PDB entry 7Y8T | electron microscopy, 2.90 A resolution | chains B and A of the 3 polymer chains in the assembly

# Chain B
Protein: CHAT domain protein
From: Candidatus Scalindua brodae
UniProtKB: A0A0B0EKL4 (A0A0B0EKL4_9BACT); numbering as in UniProt (aligned over 1-716)
Amino-acid sequence (716 residues; row label = number of the first residue in the row):
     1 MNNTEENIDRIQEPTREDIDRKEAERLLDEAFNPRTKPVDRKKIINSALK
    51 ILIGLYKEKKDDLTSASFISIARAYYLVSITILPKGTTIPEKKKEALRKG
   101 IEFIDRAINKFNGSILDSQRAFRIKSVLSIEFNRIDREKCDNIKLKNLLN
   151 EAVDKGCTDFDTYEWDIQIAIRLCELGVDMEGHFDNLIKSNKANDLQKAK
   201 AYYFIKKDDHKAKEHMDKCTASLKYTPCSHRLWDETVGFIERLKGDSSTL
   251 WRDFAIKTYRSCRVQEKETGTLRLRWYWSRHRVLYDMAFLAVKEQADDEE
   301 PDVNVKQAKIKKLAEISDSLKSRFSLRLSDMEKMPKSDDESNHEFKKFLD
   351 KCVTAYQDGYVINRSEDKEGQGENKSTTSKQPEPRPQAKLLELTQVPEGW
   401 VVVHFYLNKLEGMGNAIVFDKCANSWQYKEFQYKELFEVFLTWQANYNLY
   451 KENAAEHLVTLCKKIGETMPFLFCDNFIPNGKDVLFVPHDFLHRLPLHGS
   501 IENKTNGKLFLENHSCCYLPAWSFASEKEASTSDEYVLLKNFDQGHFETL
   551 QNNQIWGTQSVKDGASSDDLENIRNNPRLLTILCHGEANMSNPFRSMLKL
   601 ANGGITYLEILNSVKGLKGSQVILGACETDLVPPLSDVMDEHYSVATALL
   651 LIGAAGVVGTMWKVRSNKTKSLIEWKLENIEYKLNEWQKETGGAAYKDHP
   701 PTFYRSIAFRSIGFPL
Unresolved in the structure: 1-13, 365-387

# Chain A
Protein: RAMP superfamily protein
From: Candidatus Scalindua brodae
UniProtKB: A0A0B0EGF3 (A0A0B0EGF3_9BACT); residues 6-1722 here correspond to UniProt positions 1-1717 (UniProt number = residue number - 5)
Amino-acid sequence (1722 residues; row label = number of the first residue in the row):
     1 MKSNDMNITVELTFFEPYRLVEWFDWDARKKSHSAMRGQAFAQWTWKGKG
    51 RTAGKSFITGTLVRSAVIKAVEELLSLNNGKWEGVPCCNGSFQTDESKGK
   101 KPSFLRKRHTLQWQANNKNICDKEEACPFCILLGRFDNAGKVHERNKDYD
   151 IHFSNFDLDHKQEKNDLRLVDIASGRILNRVDFDTGKAKDYFRTWEADYE
   201 TYGTYTGRITLRNEHAKKLLLASLGFVDKLCGALCRIEVIKKSESPLPSD
   251 TKEQSYTKDDTVEVLSEDHNDELRKQAEVIVEAFKQNDKLEKIRILADAI
   301 RTLRLHGEGVIEKDELPDGKEERDKGHHLWDIKVQGTALRTKLKELWQSN
   351 KDIGWRKFTEMLGSNLYLIYKKETGGVSTRFRILGDTEYYSKAHDSEGSD
   401 LFIPVTPPEGIETKEWIIVGRLKAATPFYFGVQQPSDSIPGKEKKSEDSL
   451 VINEHTSFNILLDKENRYRIPRSALRGALRRDLRTAFGSGCNVSLGGQIL
   501 CNCKVCIEMRRITLKDSVSDFSEPPEIRYRIAKNPGTATVEDGSLFDIEV
   551 GPEGLTFPFVLRYRGHKFPEQLSSVIRYWEENDGKNGMAWLGGLDSTGKG
   601 RFALKDIKIFEWDLNQKINEYIKERGMRGKEKELLEMGESSLPDGLIPYK
   651 FFEERECLFPYKENLKPQWSEVQYTIEVGSPLLTADTISALTEPGNRDAI
   701 AYKKRVYNDGNNAIEPEPRFAVKSETHRGIFRTAVGRRTGDLGKEDHEDC
   751 TCDMCIIFGNEHESSKIRFEDLELINGNEFEKLEKHIDHVAIDRFTGGAL
   801 DKAKFDTYPLAGSPKKPLKLKGRFWIKKGFSGDHKLLITTALSDIRDGLY
   851 PLGSKGGVGYGWVAGISIDDNVPDDFKEMINKTEMPLPEEVEESNNGPIN
   901 NDYVHPGHQSPKQDHKNKNIYYPHYFLDSGSKVYREKDIITHEEFTEELL
   951 SGKINCKLETLTPLIIPDTSDENGLKLQGNKPGHKNYKFFNINGELMIPG
  1001 SELRGMLRTHFEALTKSCFAIFGEDSTLSWRMNADEKDYKIDSNSIRKME
  1051 SQRNPKYRIPDELQKELRNSGNGLFNRLYTSERRFWSDVSNKFENSIDYK
  1101 REILRCAGRPKNYKGGIIRQRKDSLMAEELKVHRLPLYDNFDIPDSAYKA
  1151 NDHCRKSATCSTSRGCRERFTCGIKVRDKNRVFLNAANNNRQYLNNIKKS
  1201 NHDLYLQYLKGEKKIRFNSKVITGSERSPIDVIAELNERGRQTGFIKLSG
  1251 LNNSNKSQGNTGTTFNSGWDRFELNILLDDLETRPSKSDYPRPRLLFTKD
  1301 QYEYNITKRCERVFEIDKGNKTGYPVDDQIKKNYEDILDSYDGIKDQEVA
  1351 ERFDTFTRGSKLKVGDLVYFHIDGDNKIDSLIPVRISRKCASKTLGGKLD
  1401 KALHPCTGLSDGLCPGCHLFGTTDYKGRVKFGFAKYENGPEWLITRGNNP
  1451 ERSLTLGVLESPRPAFSIPDDESEIPGRKFYLHHNGWRIIRQKQLEIRET
  1501 VQPERNVTTEVMDKGNVFSFDVRFENLREWELGLLLQSLDPGKNIAHKLG
  1551 KGKPYGFGSVKIKIDSLHTFKINSNNDKIKRVPQSDIREYINKGYQKLIE
  1601 WSGNNSIQKGNVLPQWHVIPHIDKLYKLLWVPFLNDSKLEPDVRYPVLNE
  1651 ESKGYIEGSDYTYKKLGDKDNLPYKTRVKGLTTPWSPWNPFQVIAEHEEQ
  1701 EVNVTGSRPSVTDKIERDGKMV
Unresolved in the structure: 1-4, 241-265, 376-378, 444-448, 1032-1389, 1694-1722
Sequence notes: initiating methionine (1); expression tag (2-5)
Ion coordination: Zn2+ site 1: C88, C121, C127, C130; Zn2+ site 2: C491, C501, C503, C506; Zn2+ site 3: H747, C750, C752, C755; Zn2+ site 4: C1018, C1406, C1414, C1417
Reported in the primary citation:
  - catalytic residues: R294, D698
  - mutagenesis - R294A, D698A: abolished catalytic activity on target ssRNA

# Interface between chain B and chain A
Pairs across the interface - 37 pairs, chain B then chain A:
  K42(B) - D749(A)  salt bridge
  N46(B) - I383(A)
  L49(B) - I383(A)  hydrophobic
  K50(B) - F381(A)
  I53(B) - F381(A)  hydrophobic
  Y56(B) - S449(A)
  Y75(B) - I383(A)  hydrogen bond (side chain-backbone)
  E91(B) - T387(A)
  K92(B) - L384(A)
  K92(B) - G385(A)  hydrogen bond (side chain-backbone)
  K99(B) - I383(A)
  K99(B) - L450(A)  hydrogen bond (side chain-backbone)
  E102(B) - S449(A)  hydrogen bond (side chain-backbone)
  E102(B) - L450(A)
  F103(B) - S449(A)
  R106(B) - S449(A)  hydrogen bond
  K333(B) - D184(A)  salt bridge
  E438(B) - L401(A)
  E438(B) - F402(A)  hydrogen bond (side chain-backbone)
  L441(B) - L401(A)  hydrophobic
  L441(B) - I499(A)  hydrophobic
  T442(B) - P404(A)
  A445(B) - H109(A)
  A445(B) - I403(A)  hydrophobic
  N446(B) - P404(A)  hydrogen bond (side chain-backbone)
  N446(B) - V405(A)
  N446(B) - T406(A)  hydrogen bond (side chain-backbone)
  L449(B) - R511(A)
  Y450(B) - P407(A)
  Y450(B) - P408(A)
  N453(B) - P408(A)
  H457(B) - T406(A)
  E587(B) - G488(A)
  A588(B) - S489(A)
  M590(B) - G490(A)
  M590(B) - C503(A)  hydrophobic
  S636(B) - I499(A)
Interface residues without a listed pair, chain B (33 interface residues in all): K43, I82, A96, Q444, N448, P634
Interface residues without a listed pair, chain A (33 interface residues in all): D386, Y389, V451, I452, C491, N502, I507, H566, D746

# Summary
The chain B/chain A interface involves 33 residues from each chain, with 8 hydrogen bonds and 2 salt bridges.
Polar contacts include K42(B)-D749(A), K333(B)-D184(A) and Y75(B)-I383(A). The paper reports catalytic
residues R294(A) and D698(A); R294A and D698A of chain A abolish catalytic activity on target ssRNA.
Here chain B is CHAT domain protein and chain A is RAMP superfamily protein, both from Candidatus Scalindua
brodae. Entry 7Y8T (Structure of Cas7-11-crRNA in complex with TPR-CHAT) was determined by electron microscopy
together with 7Y8Y from the same study.
